8K1U - chains I and J of the 12 polymer chains in the assembly; structure by electron microscopy, 2.82 A resolution.

== Chain I (and J) ==
Protein: Ktr system potassium uptake protein B
From: Bacillus subtilis
Notes: chain J of this document is another copy of the same molecule, construct and numbering; everything in this record applies to it too
UniProtKB: O32081 (KTRB_BACSU); residue numbers follow UniProt; this construct covers 1-445
Chain sequence (445 residues; numbered 1 to 445; the number before each row is that of its first residue):
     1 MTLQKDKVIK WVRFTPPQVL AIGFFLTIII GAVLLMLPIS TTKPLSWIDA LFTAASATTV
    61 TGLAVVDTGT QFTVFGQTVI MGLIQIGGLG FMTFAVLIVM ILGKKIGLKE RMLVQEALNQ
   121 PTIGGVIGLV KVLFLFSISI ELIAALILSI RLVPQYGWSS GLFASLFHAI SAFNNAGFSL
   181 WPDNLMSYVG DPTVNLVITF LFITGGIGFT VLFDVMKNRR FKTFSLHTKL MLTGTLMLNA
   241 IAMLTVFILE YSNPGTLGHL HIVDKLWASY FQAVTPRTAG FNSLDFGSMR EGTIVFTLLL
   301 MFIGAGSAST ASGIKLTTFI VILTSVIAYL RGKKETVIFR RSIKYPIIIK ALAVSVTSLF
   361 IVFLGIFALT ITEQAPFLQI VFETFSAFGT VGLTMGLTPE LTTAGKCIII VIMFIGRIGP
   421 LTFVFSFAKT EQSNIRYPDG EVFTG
Disordered / not traced: 1-14
Metal / ion sites: K+: V60, T61, N175, A176, T278, A279, T390, V391
Curated features (UniProtKB/Swiss-Prot):
  - mutagenesis: R436 to G445 (Loss of homodimerization)
What the authors report for this chain:
  - contacts within the chain: G87-R417 (backbone contact)
  - conformationally variable residues (side-chain flip): F91, R417

== Interface between chain I and chain J ==
Pairs across the interface (120):
  N119(I) - G445(J)
  Q120(I) - F443(J)
  P121(I) - F443(J)
  T210(I) - F443(J)
  L226(I) - G440(J)
  H227(I) - E441(J)
  H227(I) - V442(J)
  H227(I) - F443(J)  hydrogen bond (side chain-backbone)
  L230(I) - V442(J)  hydrophobic
  L249(I) - I371(J)  hydrophobic
  E291(I) - T370(J)
  E291(I) - A375(J)
  E291(I) - I380(J)
  G292(I) - F367(J)
  G292(I) - T370(J)
  G292(I) - I371(J)
  V295(I) - F363(J)
  V295(I) - F377(J)  hydrophobic
  F296(I) - F367(J)  hydrophobic
  L299(I) - F363(J)  hydrophobic
  S307(I) - F443(J)
  S307(I) - G445(J)
  K315(I) - G445(J)
  T317(I) - V442(J)
  T317(I) - F443(J)  hydrogen bond (side chain-backbone)
  T317(I) - T444(J)
  T318(I) - T444(J)  hydrogen bond (side chain-backbone)
  T318(I) - G445(J)  hydrogen bond (side chain-backbone)
  V321(I) - T444(J)
  V326(I) - L352(J)  hydrophobic
  V326(I) - V356(J)  hydrophobic
  V326(I) - T357(J)
  Y329(I) - I349(J)  hydrophobic
  Y329(I) - K350(J)
  Y329(I) - A353(J)  hydrophobic
  L330(I) - L421(J)  hydrophobic
  L330(I) - V424(J)  hydrophobic
  L330(I) - F425(J)
  L330(I) - A428(J)
  R331(I) - K429(J)
  R331(I) - T430(J)
  R331(I) - E431(J)  hydrogen bond (backbone-backbone)
  G332(I) - E431(J)
  K333(I) - E431(J)
  E335(I) - I435(J)
  E335(I) - R436(J)
  E335(I) - Y437(J)
  V337(I) - Y437(J)  hydrophobic
  R340(I) - Y437(J)
  R341(I) - P438(J)
  S342(I) - Y437(J)
  S342(I) - P438(J)  hydrogen bond (backbone-backbone)
  S342(I) - D439(J)
  S342(I) - G440(J)  hydrogen bond (backbone-backbone)
  Y345(I) - Y345(J)  hydrophobic
  I347(I) - V442(J)
  I347(I) - T444(J)
  I349(I) - Y329(J)  hydrophobic
  K350(I) - Y329(J)
  A351(I) - T444(J)
  L352(I) - V326(J)  hydrophobic
  L352(I) - L352(J)  hydrophobic
  A353(I) - Y329(J)  hydrophobic
  V354(I) - T444(J)
  V356(I) - V326(J)  hydrophobic
  T357(I) - V326(J)
  F363(I) - V295(J)
  F363(I) - L299(J)  hydrophobic
  F367(I) - G292(J)
  F367(I) - F296(J)  hydrophobic
  T370(I) - E291(J)
  T370(I) - G292(J)
  I371(I) - L249(J)  hydrophobic
  I371(I) - G292(J)
  A375(I) - E291(J)
  F377(I) - V295(J)  hydrophobic
  F377(I) - F377(J)  hydrophobic
  F377(I) - L378(J)  hydrophobic
  L378(I) - F377(J)  hydrophobic
  I380(I) - E291(J)
  L421(I) - L330(J)  hydrophobic
  V424(I) - L330(J)  hydrophobic
  F425(I) - L330(J)
  A428(I) - L330(J)
  K429(I) - R331(J)
  T430(I) - R331(J)
  E431(I) - R331(J)  hydrogen bond (backbone-backbone)
  E431(I) - G332(J)
  E431(I) - K333(J)
  I435(I) - E335(J)
  R436(I) - E335(J)
  Y437(I) - E335(J)
  Y437(I) - V337(J)  hydrophobic
  Y437(I) - R340(J)
  Y437(I) - S342(J)
  P438(I) - R341(J)
  P438(I) - S342(J)  hydrogen bond (backbone-backbone)
  D439(I) - S342(J)
  G440(I) - L226(J)
  G440(I) - S342(J)  hydrogen bond (backbone-backbone)
  E441(I) - L226(J)
  E441(I) - H227(J)
  V442(I) - L230(J)  hydrophobic
  V442(I) - T317(J)
  V442(I) - I347(J)
  F443(I) - Q120(J)
  F443(I) - P121(J)
  F443(I) - T210(J)
  F443(I) - H227(J)  hydrogen bond (backbone-side chain)
  F443(I) - S307(J)
  F443(I) - T317(J)  hydrogen bond (backbone-side chain)
  T444(I) - T318(J)  hydrogen bond (backbone-side chain)
  T444(I) - V321(J)
  T444(I) - I347(J)
  T444(I) - A351(J)
  T444(I) - V354(J)
  G445(I) - N119(J)  hydrogen bond (backbone-side chain)
  G445(I) - S307(J)
  G445(I) - K315(J)
  G445(I) - T318(J)  hydrogen bond (backbone-side chain)
Also at the interface, not in a pair above, chain I (74 interface residues in all): T245, I322, S325, K334, I343, K344, L359, I366, Q432
Also at the interface, not in a pair above, chain J (74 interface residues in all): T245, I322, S325, K334, I343, K344, L359, I366, Q432
From the paper, about this interface:
  - residue pairs: G445(I)-K315(J)

== In short ==
The chain I/chain J interface involves 74 residues from each chain; the contacts include 15 hydrogen bonds.
Among the polar pairs are H227(I)-F443(J), T317(I)-F443(J) and T318(I)-T444(J). The paper describes a contact
between G445(I) and K315(J). The paper reports conformational variability at F91(I) and R417(I); contacts
within the chain involving G87(I) and R417(I).
Chain I and chain J are both Ktr system potassium uptake protein B (Bacillus subtilis); the structure,
Potassium transporter KtrAB from Bacillus subtilis in ATP-bound state with addition of EDTA and EGTA, was
determined by electron microscopy (same publication as 8K1S, 8K1T, 8XMH and 8XMI).
